1H8D - chains H and L of the 3 polymer chains in the assembly; structure by X-ray diffraction, 1.40 A resolution.

== Chain H ==
Molecule: Thrombin
Organism: Homo sapiens
Notes: EC 3.4.21.5; fragment: thrombin heavy chain
UniProtKB: P00734 (THRB_HUMAN); the construct lacks a stretch of the UniProt sequence and is renumbered around it, so the offset changes along the chain: 16-36 = UniProt 364-384; 37-60 = UniProt 386-409; 61-77 = UniProt 419-435; 78-97 = UniProt 437-456; 7 more segments
Chain sequence (260 residues; row label = number of the first residue in the row; note: 16 numbers in that range are skipped by the numbering (no residue carries them; nothing is unmodelled there); a row labelled like 60A-60I holds insertion residues (60A, then the next letters in order)):
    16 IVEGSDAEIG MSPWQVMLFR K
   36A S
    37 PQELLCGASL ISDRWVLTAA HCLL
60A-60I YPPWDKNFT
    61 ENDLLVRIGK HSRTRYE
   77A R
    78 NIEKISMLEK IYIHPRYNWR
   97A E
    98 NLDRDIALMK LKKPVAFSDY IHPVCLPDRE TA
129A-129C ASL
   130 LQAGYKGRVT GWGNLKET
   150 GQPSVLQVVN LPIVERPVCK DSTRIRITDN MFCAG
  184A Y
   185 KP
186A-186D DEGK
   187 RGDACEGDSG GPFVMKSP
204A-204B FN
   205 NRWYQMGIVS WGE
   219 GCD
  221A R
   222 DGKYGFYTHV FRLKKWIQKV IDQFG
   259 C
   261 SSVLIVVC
Cystine bridges: Cys-168/Cys-182, Cys-191/Cys-220
Residues lining bound ligands: PHW (N-[(benzyloxy)carbonyl]-beta-phenyl-D-phenylalanyl-N-{(1S,3E)-1-[dihydroxy(diphenoxy)-lambda~5~-phosphanyl]-4-methoxybut-3-en-1-yl}-L-prolinamide): His-57, Tyr-60A, Trp-60D, Lys-60F, Glu-97A, Asn-98, Leu-99, Glu-146, Thr-172, Ile-174, Ala-190, Cys-191, Glu-192, Gly-193, Ser-195, Ser-214, Trp-215, Gly-216, Glu-217, Gly-219, Cys-220, Arg-221A
UniProt features mapped onto this chain:
  - active site (Charge relay system): His-57, Asp-102, Ser-195
  - glycosylation: Asn-60G (N-linked (GlcNAc...) (complex) asparagine)
  - region: Ala-183 to Val-200 (High affinity receptor-binding region which is also known as the TP508 peptide)

== Chain L ==
Molecule: Thrombin
Organism: Homo sapiens
Notes: EC 3.4.21.5; fragment: thrombin light chain
UniProtKB: P00734 (THRB_HUMAN); aligned to UniProt positions 333-346 over residues 1-14 (the alignment contains insertions or deletions, so no single offset holds)
Chain sequence (29 residues; numbered 1 to 14 plus 15 insertion-coded residues; the number before each row is that of its first residue; a row labelled like 1A-1C holds insertion residues (1A, then the next letters in order)):
 1A-1C EAD
     1 CGLRPLFEKK SLED
14A-14L KTERELLESYIS

== Interface between chain H and chain L ==
Contacting residue pairs (59):
  Glu-23(H) with Phe-7(L); Asp-14(L); Lys-14A(L), hydrogen bond (side chain-backbone)
  Ile-24(H) with Leu-6(L); Phe-7(L)
  Gly-25(H) with Arg-4(L); Phe-7(L)
  Met-26(H) with Arg-4(L), hydrogen bond (backbone-side chain); Phe-7(L), hydrophobic; Asp-14(L)
  Pro-28(H) with Arg-4(L)
  Trp-29(H) with Arg-4(L)
  Ser-115(H) with Pro-5(L)
  Asp-116(H) with Pro-5(L); Leu-6(L)
  His-119(H) with Asp-1C(L), hydrogen bond (side chain-backbone); Leu-3(L), hydrogen bond (side chain-backbone); Pro-5(L); Lys-9(L), hydrogen bond
  Pro-120(H) with Cys-1(L); Gly-2(L), hydrogen bond (backbone-backbone)
  Val-121(H) with Cys-1(L)
  Cys-122(H) with Cys-1(L), disulfide; Gly-2(L)
  Gly-133(H) with Ser-14I(L)
  Tyr-134(H) with Ser-14I(L); Tyr-14J(L), hydrophobic; Ile-14K(L), hydrogen bond (side chain-backbone)
  Lys-135(H) with Glu-14E(L), salt bridge; Leu-14F(L); Ser-14I(L), hydrogen bond (backbone-side chain); Tyr-14J(L), hydrogen bond (backbone-side chain)
  Gly-136(H) with Leu-14F(L)
  Arg-137(H) with Arg-4(L); Asp-14(L), salt bridge; Thr-14B(L), hydrogen bond; Glu-14C(L)
  Asn-159(H) with Thr-14B(L), hydrogen bond; Glu-14E(L), hydrogen bond; Leu-14F(L)
  Tyr-184A(H) with Glu-14E(L), hydrogen bond
  Met-201(H) with Tyr-14J(L)
  Lys-202(H) with Glu-8(L), salt bridge; Glu-14C(L), salt bridge; Tyr-14J(L)
  Pro-204(H) with Leu-14G(L), hydrophobic; Tyr-14J(L)
  Asn-205(H) with Leu-3(L); Glu-8(L)
  Arg-206(H) with Cys-1(L), hydrogen bond (side chain-backbone); Ala-1B(L), hydrogen bond (side chain-backbone); Asp-1C(L); Gly-2(L); Leu-3(L)
  Trp-207(H) with Gly-2(L), hydrogen bond (backbone-backbone); Arg-4(L); Glu-8(L), hydrogen bond; Asp-14(L); Leu-14F(L), hydrophobic
Interface residues without a listed pair, chain H (26 interface residues in all): Tyr-117
Interface residues without a listed pair, chain L (22 interface residues in all): Glu-1A
Inter-chain disulfides: Cys-122(H)/Cys-1(L)

== Overview ==
26 residues of chain H face 22 of chain L across their interface; the contacts include 1 disulfide bond, 17
hydrogen bonds and 4 salt bridges. Polar pairs include Lys-135(H)/Glu-14E(L), Arg-137(H)/Asp-14(L) and
Lys-202(H)/Glu-8(L). Chain H binds compound PHW.
Here chain H is Thrombin and chain L is Thrombin, both from Homo sapiens. Entry 1H8D (X-ray structure of the
human alpha-thrombin complex with a tripeptide phosphonate inhibitor) was determined by X-ray diffraction
(same publication as 1H8I).
